Entry 3CM5 (X-ray diffraction, 2.81 A resolution); this record covers chains A and B.

# Chain A (and B)
Molecule: Cell death-related nuclease 4
From: Caenorhabditis elegans
Notes: EC 3.1.-.-; chain B of this document is another copy of the same molecule, construct and numbering; everything in this record applies to it too
UniProtKB: Q10905 (CRN4_CAEEL); residues 1-298 here = UniProt positions 1-298
Chain sequence (308 residues; numbered -9 to 298; the number before each row is that of its first residue; numbers below 1 keep their minus sign (Gly-9 is residue -9)):
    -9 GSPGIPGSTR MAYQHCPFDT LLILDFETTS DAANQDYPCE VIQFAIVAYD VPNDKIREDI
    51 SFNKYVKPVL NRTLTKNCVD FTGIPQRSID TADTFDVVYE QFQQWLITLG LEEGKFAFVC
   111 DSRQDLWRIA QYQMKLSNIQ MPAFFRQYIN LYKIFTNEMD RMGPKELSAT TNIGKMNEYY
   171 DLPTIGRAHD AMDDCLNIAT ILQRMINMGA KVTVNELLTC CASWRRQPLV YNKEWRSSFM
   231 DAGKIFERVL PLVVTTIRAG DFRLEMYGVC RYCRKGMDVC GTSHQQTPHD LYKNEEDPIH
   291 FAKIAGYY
Unresolved in the structure: -9 to 4
Construct notes: expression tag (-9 to 0)
Metal / ion sites: Mn2+: Asp15, Glu17, Asp184; Zn2+: Cys210, Cys260, Cys263, Cys270
UniProt features mapped onto this chain:
  - binding site (Mg(2+)): Asp15, Glu17, Asp184
  - binding site (Zn(2+)): Cys210, Cys260, Cys263, Cys270
  - mutagenesis: Asp15 (D15A: Reduces DNase activity; when associated with A-17. Abolishes DNase activity; when associated with A-17 and A-115), Glu17 (E17A: Reduces DNase activity; when associated with A-15. Abolishes DNase activity; when associated with A-15 and A-115), Asp115 (D115A: Reduces DNase activity. Abolishes DNase activity; when associated with A-15 and A-17), His179 (H179A: Reduces DNase activity), Asp184 (D184A: Reduces DNase activity)
What the authors report for this chain:
  - catalytic residues: Asp15, Glu17, Asp184
  - catalytic residues: Asp115, His179 (by similarity / conservation)
  - Mn2+ coordination: Asp15, Glu17, Asp184
  - mutagenesis - D15A/E17A (5-fold), D115A (5-fold), H179A (5-fold), D184A (5-fold): decreased catalytic activity
  - mutagenesis - D15A/E17A/D115A: abolished catalytic activity on plasmid

# Chain A / chain B interface
Pairs across the interface (34):
  Asp21(A) - Thr65(B)
  Asp21(A) - Lys66(B)  hydrogen bond (side chain-backbone)
  Tyr27(A) - Thr63(B)
  Pro28(A) - Thr63(B)
  Val59(A) - Val59(B)
  Val59(A) - Arg62(B)  hydrogen bond (backbone-side chain)
  Leu60(A) - Leu60(B)
  Leu60(A) - Asn61(B)
  Leu60(A) - Arg62(B)  hydrogen bond (backbone-backbone)
  Asn61(A) - Leu60(B)
  Asn61(A) - Asn61(B)
  Asn61(A) - Arg62(B)
  Asn61(A) - Thr63(B)  hydrogen bond
  Arg62(A) - Leu60(B)  hydrogen bond (backbone-backbone)
  Arg62(A) - Asn61(B)
  Arg62(A) - Ile294(B)
  Thr63(A) - Tyr27(B)
  Thr63(A) - Pro28(B)
  Thr63(A) - Asn61(B)  hydrogen bond
  Thr63(A) - His290(B)
  Thr65(A) - Asp21(B)
  Lys66(A) - Asp21(B)  hydrogen bond (backbone-side chain)
  Lys66(A) - Ala23(B)
  Gln76(A) - His290(B)  hydrogen bond
  Arg77(A) - Glu286(B)  hydrogen bond (side chain-backbone)
  Arg77(A) - Pro288(B)
  Asp80(A) - His290(B)  salt bridge
  Glu285(A) - Arg77(B)
  Glu286(A) - Arg77(B)  hydrogen bond (backbone-side chain)
  Pro288(A) - Arg77(B)
  His290(A) - Thr63(B)  hydrogen bond
  His290(A) - Gln76(B)  hydrogen bond
  His290(A) - Asp80(B)  salt bridge
  Lys293(A) - Asp80(B)
Also at the interface, not in a pair above, chain A (22 interface residues in all): Ala23, Asn24, Asp26, Leu64
Also at the interface, not in a pair above, chain B (22 interface residues in all): Asn24, Leu64, Thr81, Glu285

# In short
Chain A and chain B each contribute 22 residues to their interface; the contacts include 12 hydrogen bonds and
2 salt bridges. Polar pairs include Asp80(A)-His290(B), Asp21(A)-Lys66(B) and Val59(A)-Arg62(B). From the
paper: catalytic residues Asp15(A), Glu17(A) and Asp184(A) among others; D15A/E17A, D115A and H179A of chain
A, among others, reduce catalytic activity; 5 substitutions were tested in all.
Both chains are Cell death-related nuclease 4 (Caenorhabditis elegans). Entry 3CM5 (Crystal structure of
Cell-Death Related Nuclease 4 (CRN-4) bound with Mn) was determined by X-ray diffraction (same publication as
3CG7 and 3CM6).
